Entry 5NFE (X-ray diffraction, 1.85 A resolution); this record covers chains A and B.

Chain A (and B):
Molecule: Transthyretin
Organism: Homo sapiens
Notes: chain B of this document is another copy of the same molecule, construct and numbering; everything in this record applies to it too
Reference sequence: P02766 (TTHY_HUMAN); residues 1-127 here correspond to UniProt positions 21-147 (UniProt number = residue number + 20)
Chain sequence (130 residues; each row starts with the number of its first residue; numbers below 1 keep their minus sign (Gly-2 is residue -2)):
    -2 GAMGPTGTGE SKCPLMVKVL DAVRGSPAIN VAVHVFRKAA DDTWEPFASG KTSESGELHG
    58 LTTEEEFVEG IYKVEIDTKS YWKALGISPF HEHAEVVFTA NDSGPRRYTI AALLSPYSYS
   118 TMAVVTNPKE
Not modelled in the structure: -2 to 9, 126-127
Differences from the reference sequence: expression tag (-2 to 0); conflict Met119 (Thr139 in P02766)
UniProt features mapped onto this chain:
  - binding site (L-thyroxine): Lys15, Glu54, Ser117
  - modified residue: Cys10 (Sulfocysteine), Glu42 (4-carboxyglutamate), Ser52 (Phosphoserine)
  - glycosylation: Asn98 (N-linked (GlcNAc...) asparagine)
From the paper describing this entry:
  - self-association interface (contacts with another copy of this molecule); pairs are residue here / residue on that copy: Leu17-Met119 (hydrophobic contact), Ala19-Met119 (hydrophobic contact), Leu110-Met119 (hydrophobic contact)
  - contacts within the chain: Ser50-Ser52 (hydrogen bond), Met119-Val121 (hydrophobic contact)

Interface between chain A and chain B:
Pairs across the interface (36):
  Lys76(A) with Thr96(B)
  Phe87(A) with Phe95(B), hydrophobic; Tyr105(B), hydrophobic; Ile107(B), hydrophobic; Ala120(B), hydrophobic; Val122(B), hydrophobic
  His88(A) with Val93(B); Val94(B)
  Glu89(A) with Val94(B), hydrogen bond (backbone-backbone); Thr96(B), hydrogen bond
  His90(A) with Val94(B)
  Glu92(A) with Glu92(B); Tyr116(B), hydrogen bond (backbone-side chain)
  Val93(A) with His88(B)
  Val94(A) with His88(B); Glu89(B), hydrogen bond (backbone-backbone); His90(B)
  Phe95(A) with Phe87(B), hydrophobic
  Thr96(A) with Glu89(B), hydrogen bond
  Tyr105(A) with Phe87(B), hydrophobic
  Ile107(A) with Phe87(B), hydrophobic
  Tyr114(A) with Met119(B); Ala120(B), hydrogen bond (backbone-backbone)
  Ser115(A) with Thr118(B), hydrogen bond (side chain-backbone)
  Tyr116(A) with Glu92(B), hydrogen bond (side chain-backbone); Ser117(B); Thr118(B), hydrogen bond (backbone-backbone)
  Ser117(A) with Tyr116(B); Ser117(B), hydrogen bond
  Thr118(A) with Ser115(B), hydrogen bond (backbone-side chain); Tyr116(B), hydrogen bond (backbone-backbone)
  Met119(A) with Tyr114(B)
  Ala120(A) with Phe87(B), hydrophobic; Tyr114(B), hydrogen bond (backbone-backbone)
  Val122(A) with Phe87(B), hydrophobic; Tyr114(B), hydrophobic
Interface residues without a listed pair, chain A (21 interface residues in all): Ile68
Interface residues without a listed pair, chain B (21 interface residues in all): Ile68, Lys76

In short:
The chain A/chain B interface involves 21 residues from each chain; the contacts include 13 hydrogen bonds.
Polar contacts include Glu89(A)-Thr96(B), Glu92(A)-Tyr116(B) and Ser115(A)-Thr118(B). From UniProt: 3
L-thyroxine-binding residues on chain A. From the paper: a self-association interface involving Leu17(A),
Ala19(A) and Leu110(A) among others; contacts within the chain involving Ser50(A), Ser52(A) and Met119(A)
among others.
Both chains are Transthyretin (Homo sapiens). Entry 5NFE (Neutron structure of human transthyretin (TTR) T119M
mutant at room temperature to 1.85A resolution) was determined by X-ray diffraction together with 5NFW and
6FFT from the same study.
